8UUP - chains A and F of the 6 polymer chains in the assembly; structure by electron microscopy, 2.11 A resolution.

== Chain A ==
Protein: Fusion glycoprotein F0
From: Measles virus strain Ichinose-B95a
UniProtKB: Q786F3 (FUS_MEASC); residues 1-112 here = UniProt positions 1-112
Sequence (112 residues; numbered 1 to 112; the number before each row is that of its first residue):
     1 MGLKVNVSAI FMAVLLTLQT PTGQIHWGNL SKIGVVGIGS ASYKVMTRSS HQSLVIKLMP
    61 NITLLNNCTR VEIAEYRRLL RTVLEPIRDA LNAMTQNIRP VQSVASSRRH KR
Disordered / not traced: 1-23, 105-112
Glycans and other covalent adducts: N-acetylglucosamine (NAG) linked to N29, N61, N67
Swiss-Prot annotation at these positions:
  - region: T69 to T95 (HRC)
  - site: R112 (Cleavage)
  - glycosylation (N-linked (GlcNAc...) asparagine): N29, N61
  - natural variant: I87 (I87T: Hyperfusogenic), M94 (M94V: Hyperfusogenic)

== Chain F ==
Protein: Fusion glycoprotein F0
From: Measles virus strain Ichinose-B95a
UniProtKB: Q786F3 (FUS_MEASC); numbering as in UniProt (aligned over 113-495)
Sequence (420 residues; numbered 113 to 532; the number before each row is that of its first residue):
   113 FAGVVLAGAA LGVATAAQIT AGIALHQSML NSQAIDNLRA SLETTNQAIE AIRQAGQGMI
   173 LAVQGVQDYI NNELIPSMNQ LSCDLIGQKL GLKLLRYYTE ILSLFGPSLR DPISAEISIQ
   233 ALSYALGGDI NKVLEKLGYS GGDLLGILES RGIKARITHV DTESYFIVLS IAYPTLSEIK
   293 GVIVHRLEGV SYNIGSQEWY TTVPKYVATQ GYLISNFDES SCTFMPEGTV CSQNALYPMS
   353 PLLQECLRGS TKSCARTLVS GSFGNRFILS QGNLIANCAS ILCKCYTTGT IINQDPDKIL
   413 TYIAADHCPV VEVNGVTIQV GSRRYPDAVY LHRIDLGPPI SLGRLDVGTN LGNAIAKLED
   473 AKELLESSDQ ILRSMKGLSS TSIGVDDDDK AGWSHPQFEK GGGSGGGSGG GSWSHPQFEK
Disordered / not traced: 113-114, 487-532
Disulfide bonds: C334-C343, C358-C366, C390-C395, C397-C420
Construct notes: engineered mutation G170 (Glu in Q786F3), G455 (Glu in Q786F3); expression tag (496-532)
Swiss-Prot annotation at these positions:
  - region: F113 to H138 (Fusion peptide)
  - natural variant: L137 (L137F: Hyperfusogenic; L137H: Hyperfusogenic), S262 (S262N: Hyperfusogenic; S262R: Hyperfusogenic), L354 (L354M: Hyperfusogenic; L354P: Hyperfusogenic), L454 (L454K: Hyperfusogenic; L454W: Hyperfusogenic), T461 (T461W: Hyperfusogenic), N462 (N462K: Hyperfusogenic), G464 (G464W: Hyperfusogenic), N465 (N465K: Hyperfusogenic; N465S: Hyperfusogenic)
  - mutagenesis: W311 (W311A: Greatly reduced fusion function. Inefficient F0 processing), L325 (L325S: Greatly reduced fusion function. No effect on F0 processing), L348 (L348S: Greatly reduced fusion function. Inefficient F0 processing), Y349 (Y349A: Greatly reduced fusion function. No effect on F0 processing), R360 (R360A: Greatly reduced fusion function. No effect on F0 processing), I393 (I393S: Greatly reduced fusion function. Inefficient F0 processing), D418 (D418A: Greatly reduced fusion function. Inefficient F0 processing), Y437 (Y437A: Greatly reduced fusion function. Inefficient F0 processing)

== How chain A and chain F interact ==
Residue-residue contacts (5):
  E75(A) with K244(F), salt bridge
  T82(A) with L257(F)
  V104(A) with Y398(F), hydrophobic; T399(F); V422(F), hydrophobic
Other interface residues (no listed pair), chain A (4 interface residues in all): V101
Other interface residues (no listed pair), chain F (7 interface residues in all): E247, Q431

== In short ==
The interface between chain A and chain F involves 4 residues on one side and 7 on the other, with 1 salt
bridge. The salt-bridged pair is E75(A)-K244(F). Covalently linked N-acetylglucosamine: at N29(A), N61(A) and
N67(A). From UniProt: 8 mutagenesis sites on chain F.
Chain A is Fusion glycoprotein F0 and chain F is Fusion glycoprotein F0, both from Measles virus strain
Ichinose-B95a; the structure, Structure of the Measles virus Fusion protein in the pre-fusion conformation,
was determined by electron microscopy together with 8UT2, 8UTF, 8UUQ and 9AT8 from the same study.
